Entry 6RMW (X-ray diffraction, 3.50 A resolution); this record covers chains A and C of the 4 polymer chains in the assembly.

[Chain A (and C)]
Name: IMP-specific 5'-nucleotidase, putative
Source organism: Plasmodium falciparum 3D7
Notes: EC 3.1.3.5; chain C of this document is another copy of the same molecule, construct and numbering; everything in this record applies to it too
UniProtKB: A0A144A134 (A0A144A134_PLAF7); residue numbers follow UniProt; this construct covers 31-444
Chain sequence (414 residues; numbered 31 to 444; the number before each row is that of its first residue):
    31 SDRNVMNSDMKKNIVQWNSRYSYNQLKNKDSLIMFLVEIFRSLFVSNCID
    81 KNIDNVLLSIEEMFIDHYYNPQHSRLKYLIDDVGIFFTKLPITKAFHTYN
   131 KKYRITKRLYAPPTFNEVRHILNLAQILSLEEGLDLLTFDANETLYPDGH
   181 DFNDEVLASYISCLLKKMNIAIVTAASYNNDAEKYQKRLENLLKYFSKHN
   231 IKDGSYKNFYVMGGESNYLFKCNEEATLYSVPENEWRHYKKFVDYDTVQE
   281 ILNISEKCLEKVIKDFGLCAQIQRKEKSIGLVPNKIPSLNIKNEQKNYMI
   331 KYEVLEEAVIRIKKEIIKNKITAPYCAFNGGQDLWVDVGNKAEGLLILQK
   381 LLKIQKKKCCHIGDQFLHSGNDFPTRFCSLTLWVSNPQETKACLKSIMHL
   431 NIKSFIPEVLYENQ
Unresolved in the structure: 31-45, 316-326, 431-444 (chain C: 31-36, 318-326, 432-444)
Differences from the reference sequence: engineered mutation Asn172 (Asp in A0A144A134)
Swiss-Prot annotation at these positions:
  - active site: Asp170 (Nucleophile)
  - binding site (ATP): Lys132, His150
  - binding site (IMP): Asp170, Asp178, Thr204, Ser207, Ser308, Asp363, Lys371
  - binding site (Mg(2+)): Asp170, Asp394
  - mutagenesis: Lys41 (K41L: 9.4-fold reduction in affinity for IMP and 4-fold decrease in catalytic efficiency at pH 5. 4-fold increase in affinity for IMP and 4.4-fold increase in catalytic efficiency at pH 8), His150 (H150V: Increases catalytic activity especially at pH 5), Asp170 (D170N: Loss of catalytic activity towards IMP), Tyr176 (Y176L: Severe loss of catalytic activity), Asp178 (D178V: Partial loss of catalytic activity), Arg218 (R218L: Loss of catalytic activity), Asp363 (D363V: Loss of catalytic activity), Trp365 (W365Y/F: Loss of catalytic activity in presence of ATP), Asp367 (D367V: Loss of catalytic activity), Asp394 (D394V: Loss of catalytic activity), Gln395 (Q395L: Loss of catalytic activity), Phe396 (F396L: Loss of catalytic activity), 6 further mutagenesis entries in UniProt
Ion coordination: Mg2+: Asp170, Asn172, Asp394 (together with inosinic acid)
Residues lining bound ligands: inosinic acid (IMP): Asp170, Asn172, Asp178, Thr204, Ala205, Ala206, Ser207, Lys305, Ser308, Phe358, Asp363, Trp365, Asp367, Lys371, Asp394, Gln395, Asn401
From the paper describing this entry:
  - catalytic residues: Asp170 (citing earlier work)
  - mutagenesis - D170N, D170N/D172N, D363V, W365L, D367V, D394V, Q395L, F396L, D402V: abolished catalytic activity on IMP
  - mutagenesis - W365F, W365Y, F403L: unchanged catalytic activity on IMP
  - mutagenesis - R218L, W413L: abolished catalytic activity
  - mutagenesis - Y176L, D178V, R406L (24- and 4-fold): decreased catalytic activity
  - mutagenesis - H150V: unchanged catalytic activity on ATP
  - mutagenesis - H398V, F403Y: increased catalytic activity
  - mutagenesis - F403A: decreased catalytic activity on IMP
  - mutagenesis - F403L: decreased catalytic activity on ATP
  - mutagenesis - K41L: increased catalytic activity on ATP

[Interface between chain A and chain C]
Residue-residue contacts - 15 pairs, chain A then chain C:
  Tyr51(A) - Tyr108(C)
  Tyr53(A) - Tyr108(C)  hydrogen bond (backbone-backbone)
  Tyr53(A) - Leu109(C)
  Asn54(A) - Leu109(C)
  Leu56(A) - Tyr108(C)
  His103(A) - Lys344(C)  hydrogen bond (backbone-side chain)
  His103(A) - Ile347(C)
  Ser104(A) - Lys344(C)
  Tyr108(A) - Tyr51(C)  hydrophobic
  Tyr108(A) - Ser52(C)
  Tyr108(A) - Tyr53(C)  hydrogen bond (backbone-backbone)
  Tyr108(A) - Leu56(C)
  Leu109(A) - Asn54(C)
  Asp111(A) - Ser52(C)
  Ile347(A) - His103(C)
Other interface residues (no listed pair), chain A (12 interface residues in all): Ser52, Ile340
Other interface residues (no listed pair), chain C (14 interface residues in all): Arg50, Gln55, Asp111, Ile340

[In short]
The interface between chain A and chain C involves 12 residues on one side and 14 on the other; the contacts
include 3 hydrogen bonds. Among the polar pairs are His103(A)-Lys344(C) and Tyr53(A)-Tyr108(C). From the
paper: the catalytic residue Asp170(A); D170N, D170N/D172N and D363V of chain A, among others, abolish
catalytic activity on IMP; 22 substitutions were tested in all.
Chain A and chain C are both IMP-specific 5'-nucleotidase, putative (Plasmodium falciparum 3D7); the
structure, Structure of N-terminal truncated IMP bound Plasmodium falciparum IMP-nucleotidase, was determined
by X-ray diffraction (same publication as 6RMD, 6RMO, 6RN1, 6RNH and 6RME).
